Entry 7MSM (electron microscopy, 2.79 A resolution); this record covers chains A and C of the 55 polymer chains in the assembly.

Chain A:
Molecule: 23S rRNA
Organism: Mycobacterium tuberculosis (strain ATCC 25618 / H37Rv)
Sequence (3138 nucleotides; each row starts with the number of its first residue):
     1 UUGUAAGUGUCUAAGGGCGCAUGGUGGAUGCCUUGGCAUCGAGAGCCGAU
    51 GAAGGACGUGGGAGGCUGCGAUAUGCCUCGGGGAGCUGUCAACCGAGCGU
   101 GGAUCCGAGGAUUUCCGAAUGGGGAAACCCAGCACGAGUGAUGUCGUGCU
   151 ACCCGCAUCUGAAUAUAUAGGGUGCGGGAGGGAACGCGGGGAAGUGAAAC
   201 AUCUCAGUACCCGUAGGAGGAGAAAACAAUUGUGAUUCCGCAAGUAGUGG
   251 CGAGCGAACGCGGAACAGGCUAAACCGCACGCAUGGGUAACCGGGUAGGG
   301 GUUGUGUGUGCGGGGUUGUGGGAGGAUAUGUCUCAGCGCUACCCGGCUGA
   351 GAGGCAGUCAGAAAGUGUCGUGGUUAGCGGAAGUGGCCUGGGAUGGUCUG
   401 CCGUAGACGGUGAGAGCCCGGUACGCGAAAACCCGGCACCUGCCUAGUAU
   451 CAAUUCCCGAGUAGCAGCGGGCCCGUGGAAUCCGCUGUGAAUCCGCCGGG
   501 ACCACCCGGUAAGCCUAAAUACUCCUCGAUGACCGAUAGCGGAUUAGUAC
   551 CGUGAGGGAAUGGUGAAAAGUACCCCGGGAGGGGAGUGAAAGAGUACCUG
   601 AAACCGUGUGCCUACAAUCCGUCAGAGCCUCCUUUUCCUCUCCGGAGGAG
   651 GGUGGUGAUGGCGUGCCUUUUGAAGAAUGAGCCUGCGAGUCAGGGACAUG
   701 UCGCAAGGUUAACCCGUGUGGGGUAGCCGCAGCGAAAGCGAGUCUGAAUA
   751 GGGCGACCCACACGCGCAUACGCGCGUGUGAAUAGUGGCGUGUUCUGGAC
   801 CCGAAGCGGAGUGAUCUACCCAUGGCCAGGGUGAAGCGCGGGUAAGACCG
   851 CGUGGAGGCCCGAACCCACUUAGGUUGAAGACUGAGGGGAUGAGCUGUGG
   901 GUAGGGGUGAAAGGCCAAUCAAACUCCGUGAUAGCUGGUUCUCCCCGAAA
   951 UGCAUUUAGGUGCAGCGUUGCGUGGUUCACCGCGGAGGUAGAGCUACUGG
  1001 AUGGCCGAUGGGCCCUACUAGGUUACUGACGUCAGCCAAACUCCGAAUGC
  1051 CGUGGUGUAAAGCGUGGCAGUGAGACGGCGGGGGAUAAGCUCCGUACGUC
  1101 GAAAGGGAAACAGCCCAGAUCGCCGGCUAAGGCCCCCAAGCGUGUGCUAA
  1151 GUGGGAAAGGAUGUGCAGUCGCAAAGACAACCAGGAGGUUGGCUUAGAAG
  1201 CAGCCACCCUUGAAAGAGUGCGUAAUAGCUCACUGGUCAAGUGAUUGUGC
  1251 GCCGAUAAUGUAGCGGGGCUCAAGCACACCGCCGAAGCCGCGGCACAUCC
  1301 ACCUUGUGGUGGGUGUGGGUAGGGGAGCGUCCCUCAUUCAGCGAAGCCAC
  1351 CGGGUGACCGGUGGUGGAGGGUGGGGGAGUGAGAAUGCAGGCAUGAGUAG
  1401 CGACAAGGCAAGUGAGAACCUUGCCCGCCGAAAGACCAAGGGUUCCUGGG
  1451 CCAGGCCAGUCCGCCCAGGGUGAGUCGGGACCUAAGGCGAGGCCGACAGG
  1501 CGUAGUCGAUGGACAACGGGUUGAUAUUCCCGUACCCGUGUGUGGGCGCC
  1551 CGUGACGAAUCAGCGGUACUAACCACCCAAAACCGGAUCGAUCACUCCCC
  1601 UUCGGGGGUGUGGAGUUCUGGGGCUGCGUGGGAACUUCGCUGGUAGUAGU
  1651 CAAGCGAAGGGGUGACGCAGGAAGGUAGCCGUACCAGUCAGUGGUAACAC
  1701 UGGGGCAAGCCGGUAGGGAGAGCGAUAGGCAAAUCCGUCGCUCACUAAUC
  1751 CUGAGAGGUGACGCAUAGCCGGUUGAGGCGAAUUCGGUGAUCCUCUGCUG
  1801 CCAAGAAAAGCCUCUAGCGAGCACACACACGGCCCGUACCCCAAACCGAC
  1851 ACAGGUGGUCAGGUAGAGCAUACCAAGGCGUACGAGAUAACUAUGGUUAA
  1901 GGAACUCGGCAAAAUGCCCCCGUAACUUCGGGAGAAGGGGGACCGGAAUA
  1951 UCGUGAACACCCUUGCGGUGGGAGCGGGAUCCGGUCGCAGAAACCAGUGA
  2001 GGAGCGACUGUUUACUAAAAACACAGGUCCGUGCGAAGUCGCAAGACGAU
  2051 GUAUACGGACUGACGCCUGCCCGGUGCUGGAAGGUUAAGAGGACCCGUUA
  2101 ACCCGCAAGGGUGAAGCGGAGAAUUUAAGCCCCAGUAAACGGCGGUGGUA
  2151 ACUAUAACCAUCCUAAGGUAGCGAAAUUCCUUGUCGGGUAAGUUCCGACC
  2201 UGCACGAAUGGCGUAACGACUUCUCAACUGUCUCAACCAUAGACUCGGCG
  2251 AAAUUGCACUACGAGUAAAGAUGCUCGUUACGCGCGGCAGGACGAAAAGA
  2301 CCCCGGGACCUUCACUACAACUUGGUAUUGAUGUUCGGUACGGUUUGUGU
  2351 AGGAUAGGUGGGAGACUGUGAAACCUCGACGCCAGUUGGGGCGGAGUCGU
  2401 UGUUGAAAUACCACUCUGAUCGUAUUGGGCAUCUAACCUCGAACCCUGAA
  2451 UCGGGUUUAGGGACAGUGCCUGGCGGGUAGUUUAACUGGGGCGGUUGCCU
  2501 CCUAAAAUGUAACGGAGGCGCCCAAAGGUUCCCUCAACCUGGACGGCAAU
  2551 CAGGUGGCGAGUGUAAAUGCACAAGGGAGCUUGACUGCGAGACUUACAAG
  2601 UCAAGCAGGGACGAAAGUCGGGAUUAGUGAUCCGGCACCCCCGAGUGGAA
  2651 GGGGUGUCGCUCAACGGAUAAAAGGUACCCCGGGGAUAACAGGCUGAUCU
  2701 UCCCCAAGAGUCCAUAUCGACGGGAUGGUUUGGCACCUCGAUGUCGGCUC
  2751 GUCGCAUCCUGGGGCUGGAGCAGGUCCCAAGGGUUGGGCUGUUCGCCCAU
  2801 UAAAGCGGCACGCGAGCUGGGUUUAGAACGUCGUGAGACAGUUCGGUCUC
  2851 UAUCCGCCGCGCGCGUCAGAAACUUGAGGAAACCUGUCCCUAGUACGAGA
  2901 GGACCGGGACGGACGAACCUCUGGUGCACCAGUUGUCCCGCCAGGGGCAC
  2951 CGCUGGAUAGCCACGUUCGGUCAGGAUAACCGCUGAAAGCAUCUAAGCGG
  3001 GAAACCUUCUCCAAGAUCAGGUUUCUCACCCACUUGGUGGGAUAAGGCCC
  3051 CCCGCAGAACACGGGUUCAAUAGGUCAGACCUGGAAGCUCAGUAAUGGGU
  3101 GUAGGGAACUGGUGCUAACCGGCCGAAAACUUACAACA
Not modelled in the structure: 1-4, 1013-1022, 3133-3138
Modified positions: 5MU (5-methyluridine 5'-monophosphate) at position 2177; OMG (o2'-methylguanosine-5'-monophosphate) at position 2791
Bound ions: Mg2+ site 1: C31, G1370; Mg2+ site 2: C46, G217; Mg2+ site 3 near G60 (its only coordinating residue here); Mg2+ site 4 near U72 (its only coordinating residue here); Mg2+ site 5 near U120 (its only coordinating residue here); Mg2+ site 6: A162, U166; Mg2+ site 7: G194, U2481; Mg2+ site 8: G194, U195; Mg2+ site 9: A199, C200; Mg2+ site 10 near G220 (its only coordinating residue here); Mg2+ site 11 near C251 (its only coordinating residue here); Mg2+ site 12: G379, G421; 154 more Mg2+ sites not listed
Small-molecule neighbours: N-formylmethionine (FME): G2299, A2300, C2301, A2689, U2823

Chain C:
Molecule: 50S ribosomal protein L2
Organism: Mycobacterium tuberculosis (strain ATCC 25618 / H37Rv)
Reference sequence: P9WHA5 (RL2_MYCTU); residue numbers follow UniProt; this construct covers 1-280
Sequence (280 residues; numbered 1 to 280; the number before each row is that of its first residue):
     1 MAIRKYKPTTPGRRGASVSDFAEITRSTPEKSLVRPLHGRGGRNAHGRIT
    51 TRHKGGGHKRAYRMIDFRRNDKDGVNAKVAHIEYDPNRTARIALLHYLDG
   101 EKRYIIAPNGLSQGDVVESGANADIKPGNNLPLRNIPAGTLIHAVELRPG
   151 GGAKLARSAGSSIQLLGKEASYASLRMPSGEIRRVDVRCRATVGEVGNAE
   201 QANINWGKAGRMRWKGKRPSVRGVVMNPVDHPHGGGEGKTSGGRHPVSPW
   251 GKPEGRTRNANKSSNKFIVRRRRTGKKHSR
Not modelled in the structure: 1, 274-280
Bound ions: Mg2+: Gly235, Gly238

Chain A / chain C interface:
Pairs across the interface (255):
  C819(A) with Arg43(C), hydrogen bond to the base; Arg218(C), hydrogen bond to the phosphate
  C820(A) with Arg40(C), sugar contact; Gly41(C), phosphate contact; Arg43(C), sugar contact; Arg218(C), salt bridge to the phosphate
  C821(A) with Gly39(C), sugar contact; Gly55(C), phosphate contact; Gly56(C), hydrogen bond to the phosphate
  A822(A) with His38(C), sugar contact; Gly39(C), phosphate contact
  U823(A) with Lys59(C), salt bridge to the phosphate
  A834(A) with Lys7(C), phosphate contact; Thr9(C), sugar contact
  A835(A) with Arg4(C), hydrogen bond to the sugar; Lys7(C), phosphate contact
  G857(A) with Thr10(C), phosphate contact; Arg13(C), sugar contact
  G858(A) with Thr10(C), hydrogen bond to the phosphate; Pro11(C), base contact; Gly12(C), base contact; Arg13(C), salt bridge to the phosphate; Lys208(C), salt bridge to the phosphate; Ala209(C), hydrogen bond to the base; Gly210(C), hydrogen bond to the base
  A893(A) with Lys208(C), salt bridge to the phosphate; Ala209(C), base contact; Gly210(C), sugar contact; Arg213(C), hydrogen bond to the base; Trp214(C), hydrogen bond to the phosphate; Pro219(C), base contact
  G901(A) with Arg43(C), base contact; Gly47(C), sugar contact
  U902(A) with His46(C), sugar contact; Gly47(C), sugar contact; Arg48(C), sugar contact
  A903(A) with Arg48(C), salt bridge to the phosphate
  G904(A) with Arg48(C), salt bridge to the phosphate
  G906(A) with Arg48(C), hydrogen bond to the sugar
  G907(A) with Arg48(C), sugar contact
  U908(A) with Arg48(C), phosphate contact; Ile49(C), hydrogen bond to the phosphate
  G909(A) with Ile49(C), phosphate contact; Asp230(C), hydrogen bond to the base
  A910(A) with Arg213(C), base contact; Arg218(C), salt bridge to the phosphate; Pro219(C), sugar contact; Val221(C), sugar contact
  A911(A) with Val221(C), base contact; Val225(C), hydrogen bond to the sugar; Met226(C), base contact; Asp230(C), base contact
  G913(A) with Asn227(C), phosphate contact; Val229(C), base contact
  A922(A) with Val229(C), base contact
  G1486(A) with His38(C), phosphate contact
  G1502(A) with Ala45(C), phosphate contact
  U1663(A) with Lys31(C), salt bridge to the phosphate
  G1664(A) with Lys31(C), hydrogen bond to the base
  A1665(A) with Lys31(C), sugar contact
  A1727(A) with Val75(C), base contact; Asp99(C), hydrogen bond to the sugar
  G1728(A) with Asp99(C), sugar contact; Glu101(C), hydrogen bond to the sugar
  G1737(A) with Asp99(C), hydrogen bond to the base; Gly100(C), hydrogen bond to the sugar; Lys102(C), phosphate contact
  U1738(A) with Tyr97(C), sugar contact; Leu98(C), sugar contact; Lys102(C), salt bridge to the phosphate
  C1802(A) with Arg4(C), salt bridge to the phosphate; Phe21(C), phosphate contact
  A1803(A) with His58(C), base contact; Arg211(C), salt bridge to the phosphate; Trp214(C), stacking on the base
  A1804(A) with Ser27(C), hydrogen bond to the base; His58(C), sugar contact; Lys59(C), sugar contact; Arg60(C), salt bridge to the phosphate; Arg63(C), hydrogen bond to the sugar; Tyr84(C), stacking on the base; Pro86(C), phosphate contact
  G1805(A) with His58(C), base contact; Lys59(C), sugar contact; Arg60(C), phosphate contact; Ala61(C), hydrogen bond to the phosphate; Arg63(C), salt bridge to the phosphate; Pro86(C), phosphate contact
  A1806(A) with Pro36(C), sugar contact; Lys59(C), hydrogen bond to the sugar
  U1928(A) with Arg14(C), hydrogen bond to the base
  C1929(A) with Pro8(C), phosphate contact
  G1930(A) with Pro8(C), base contact; Thr9(C), sugar contact; Arg14(C), hydrogen bond to the base
  A2007(A) with Pro11(C), hydrogen bond to the base
  C2008(A) with Pro11(C), base contact
  C2022(A) with Arg222(C), salt bridge to the phosphate; Val225(C), phosphate contact
  A2023(A) with Pro219(C), phosphate contact; Ser220(C), phosphate contact; Val221(C), phosphate contact; Arg222(C), salt bridge to the phosphate
  C2024(A) with Ala209(C), sugar contact; Lys217(C), salt bridge to the phosphate; Pro219(C), phosphate contact; Ser220(C), hydrogen bond to the phosphate
  A2025(A) with Asn205(C), hydrogen bond to the sugar; Trp206(C), hydrogen bond to the sugar; Gly207(C), hydrogen bond to the sugar; Lys208(C), sugar contact; Met212(C), sugar contact; Lys217(C), salt bridge to the phosphate
  G2026(A) with Ile204(C), phosphate contact; Asn205(C), sugar contact; Trp206(C), hydrogen bond to the phosphate
  G2031(A) with Gly255(C), sugar contact; Arg256(C), salt bridge to the phosphate; Thr257(C), hydrogen bond to the sugar; Arg271(C), salt bridge to the phosphate; Arg272(C), salt bridge to the phosphate
  U2032(A) with Arg256(C), phosphate contact; Thr257(C), hydrogen bond to the phosphate; Arg258(C), hydrogen bond to the phosphate; Arg271(C), salt bridge to the phosphate; Arg272(C), salt bridge to the phosphate
  G2033(A) with Leu155(C), base contact; Met177(C), base contact; Pro178(C), base contact; Ser179(C), hydrogen bond to the base; Glu181(C), base contact; Arg183(C), hydrogen bond to the sugar; Arg258(C), salt bridge to the phosphate
  C2034(A) with Leu147(C), sugar contact; Lys154(C), sugar contact; Arg183(C), salt bridge to the phosphate; Arg258(C), salt bridge to the phosphate; Lys262(C), salt bridge to the phosphate; Ser264(C), hydrogen bond to the phosphate
  G2035(A) with Lys154(C), phosphate contact
  A2037(A) with Thr257(C), hydrogen bond to the sugar
  G2038(A) with Thr50(C), base contact; Thr51(C), hydrogen bond to the base; Thr257(C), phosphate contact
  U2039(A) with Ile49(C), sugar contact; Thr50(C), base contact; Trp250(C), sugar contact; Lys252(C), phosphate contact
  C2040(A) with Asn44(C), hydrogen bond to the base; His46(C), hydrogen bond to the sugar; Arg48(C), hydrogen bond to the phosphate; Thr50(C), sugar contact; Trp250(C), phosphate contact
  G2041(A) with Arg48(C), salt bridge to the phosphate
  G2045(A) with His46(C), base contact
  A2046(A) with Asn44(C), sugar contact; Ala45(C), hydrogen bond to the sugar
  C2047(A) with Arg40(C), sugar contact; Gly42(C), hydrogen bond to the sugar; Arg43(C), sugar contact; Asn44(C), sugar contact; Thr50(C), hydrogen bond to the base
  G2048(A) with Arg40(C), phosphate contact; Thr51(C), hydrogen bond to the sugar; Lys54(C), hydrogen bond to the phosphate
  A2049(A) with Lys54(C), salt bridge to the phosphate
  U2050(A) with Leu37(C), phosphate contact; Tyr62(C), stacking on the base
  G2051(A) with Tyr62(C), phosphate contact; Arg88(C), salt bridge to the phosphate; Arg157(C), salt bridge to the phosphate
  U2052(A) with Arg88(C), salt bridge to the phosphate; Lys154(C), hydrogen bond to the sugar; Leu155(C), sugar contact; Ala156(C), hydrogen bond to the sugar; Arg157(C), salt bridge to the phosphate; Ser158(C), hydrogen bond to the phosphate
  A2053(A) with Ala156(C), hydrogen bond to the phosphate; Arg157(C), hydrogen bond to the phosphate; Ser158(C), hydrogen bond to the phosphate; Ser161(C), hydrogen bond to the phosphate; Pro178(C), hydrogen bond to the sugar; Ser179(C), base contact; Arg272(C), base contact
  U2054(A) with Ser158(C), sugar contact; Ala159(C), hydrogen bond to the sugar; Ala199(C), hydrogen bond to the base; Gln201(C), hydrogen bond to the phosphate; Ala202(C), hydrogen bond to the base
  A2055(A) with Thr89(C), phosphate contact; Ser158(C), hydrogen bond to the sugar; Gln201(C), hydrogen bond to the phosphate
  G2057(A) with Thr51(C), sugar contact; Lys54(C), phosphate contact
  G2058(A) with Arg52(C), salt bridge to the phosphate; His53(C), salt bridge to the phosphate; Ser248(C), sugar contact; Pro249(C), phosphate contact
  A2059(A) with Arg52(C), salt bridge to the phosphate; His231(C), salt bridge to the phosphate; His233(C), hydrogen bond to the phosphate; Val247(C), sugar contact; Pro249(C), phosphate contact
  C2060(A) with Arg222(C), phosphate contact; Gly223(C), hydrogen bond to the phosphate; Val224(C), hydrogen bond to the phosphate; His233(C), salt bridge to the phosphate
  U2061(A) with Arg222(C), salt bridge to the phosphate
  G2062(A) with Arg222(C), base contact
  U2075(A) with His245(C), hydrogen bond to the base
  G2076(A) with His245(C), sugar contact
  C2077(A) with Glu254(C), sugar contact; Gly255(C), phosphate contact
  U2078(A) with Gly255(C), phosphate contact; Arg256(C), hydrogen bond to the sugar
  G2079(A) with Arg256(C), salt bridge to the phosphate
  A2139(A) with Pro246(C), sugar contact
  C2140(A) with Arg244(C), sugar contact
  G2141(A) with Ser241(C), phosphate contact
  U2209(A) with Lys239(C), base contact; Thr240(C), base contact; Ser241(C), hydrogen bond to the sugar
  G2210(A) with Lys239(C), salt bridge to the phosphate
  A2215(A) with Arg14(C), base contact
  C2310(A) with Pro228(C), phosphate contact; Val229(C), phosphate contact
  U2311(A) with Pro228(C), phosphate contact
  U2312(A) with Arg244(C), salt bridge to the phosphate
  U2322(A) with Asn259(C), phosphate contact
  U2439(A) with Arg148(C), hydrogen bond to the sugar
  G2441(A) with Arg148(C), salt bridge to the phosphate; Pro149(C), hydrogen bond to the sugar; Gly150(C), hydrogen bond to the sugar; Gly151(C), hydrogen bond to the sugar
  A2442(A) with Arg68(C), salt bridge to the phosphate; Gly150(C), sugar contact
  A2459(A) with Arg188(C), hydrogen bond to the sugar
  G2460(A) with Arg188(C), hydrogen bond to the phosphate
  G2461(A) with Tyr172(C), hydrogen bond to the phosphate
  G2462(A) with Lys266(C), phosphate contact
  G2477(A) with Arg244(C), salt bridge to the phosphate; Trp250(C), sugar contact; Gly251(C), sugar contact
  A2828(A) with Glu237(C), phosphate contact; Gly238(C), phosphate contact; Lys239(C), phosphate contact
  C2829(A) with Lys239(C), hydrogen bond to the phosphate
  U2834(A) with Gly243(C), sugar contact
  G2835(A) with Gly243(C), sugar contact
  A2836(A) with Pro228(C), phosphate contact; Gly235(C), phosphate contact; Gly236(C), hydrogen bond to the phosphate
  G2837(A) with Gly236(C), hydrogen bond to the phosphate; Glu237(C), hydrogen bond to the base
  A2838(A) with Glu237(C), phosphate contact
Other interface residues (no listed pair), chain A (117 interface residues in all): A856, C859, A912, A1485, C1501, G1662, A1807, C2030, A2036, A2044, C2056, U2323, G2466, G2476
Other interface residues (no listed pair), chain C (145 interface residues in all): Tyr6, Val18, Ile24, Pro29, Ser32, Arg35, Phe67, Gly74, Asn87, His96, Gly160, Lys215, Pro232, Gly234, Gly242, Asn261, Ile268

In short:
117 residues of chain A and 145 residues of chain C are in contact, with 77 hydrogen bonds, 45 salt bridges
and 3 aromatic stacking contacts. Polar contacts include C819(A)-Arg43(C), G858(A)-Ala209(C) and
G858(A)-Gly210(C). Bound to chain A: N-formylmethionine. C31(A) and G1370(A) coordinate Mg2+ site 1.
Here chain A is 23S rRNA and chain C is 50S ribosomal protein L2, both from Mycobacterium tuberculosis (strain
ATCC 25618 / H37Rv). Entry 7MSM (Mtb 70SIC in complex with MtbEttA at Trans_R0 state) was determined by
electron microscopy together with 7MSC, 7MSH, 7MSZ, 7MT2, 7MT3 and 7MT7 from the same study.
